Entry 6EIT (electron microscopy, 3.90 A resolution); this record covers chains 1 and 4 of the 4 polymer chains in the assembly.

== Chain 1 ==
Molecule: VP1
Source organism: Coxsackievirus A24
UniProt: G3C8J7 (G3C8J7_9ENTO); residue numbers follow UniProt; this construct covers 1-305
Sequence (305 residues; numbered 1 to 305; the number before each row is that of its first residue):
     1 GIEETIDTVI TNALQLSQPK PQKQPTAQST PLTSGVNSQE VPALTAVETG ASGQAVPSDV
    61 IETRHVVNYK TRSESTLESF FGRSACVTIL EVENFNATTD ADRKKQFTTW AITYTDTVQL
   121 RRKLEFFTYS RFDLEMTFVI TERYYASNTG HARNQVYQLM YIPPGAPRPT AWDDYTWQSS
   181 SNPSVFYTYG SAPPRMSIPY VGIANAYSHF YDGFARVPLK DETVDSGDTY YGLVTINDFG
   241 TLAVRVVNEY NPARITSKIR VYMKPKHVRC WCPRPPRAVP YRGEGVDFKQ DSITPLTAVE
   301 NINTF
Unresolved in the structure: 1-25
From the paper describing this entry:
  - mutagenesis - Y250F: decreased binding to Sia

== Chain 4 ==
Molecule: Intercellular adhesion molecule 1
Source organism: Homo sapiens
UniProt: P05362 (ICAM1_HUMAN); residues 1-85 here correspond to UniProt positions 28-112 (UniProt number = residue number + 27)
Sequence (85 residues; row label = number of the first residue in the row):
     1 QTSVSPSKVI LPRGGSVLVT CSTSCDQPKL LGIETPLPKK ELLLPGNNRK VYELSNVQED
    61 SQPMCYSNCP DGQSTAKTFL TVYWT
Disulfide bonds: Cys21-Cys65, Cys25-Cys69

== Interface between chain 1 and chain 4 ==
Residue-residue contacts (25; chain 1 residue first):
  Arg168(1) with Pro70(4); Asp71(4), salt bridge
  Arg216(1) with Leu30(4)
  Thr223(1) with Glu34(4); Thr35(4)
  Val224(1) with Ile33(4); Glu34(4); Tyr66(4), hydrogen bond (backbone-side chain)
  Asp225(1) with Ile33(4); Thr35(4); Lys39(4), salt bridge; Tyr66(4)
  Ser226(1) with Leu30(4); Tyr66(4)
  Asp228(1) with Leu31(4); Lys50(4), salt bridge; Tyr52(4)
  Thr229(1) with Leu30(4)
  Tyr230(1) with Gln27(4); Pro28(4); Asn47(4), hydrogen bond (side chain-backbone)
  Val234(1) with Gln27(4)
  Asp238(1) with Lys29(4), salt bridge
  Glu284(1) with Gln27(4); Asn47(4)
Also at the interface, not in a pair above, chain 1 (14 interface residues in all): Gly227, Thr235
Also at the interface, not in a pair above, chain 4 (16 interface residues in all): Gly32
Interface features reported in the paper:
  - specific contacts: Arg168(1)-Asp71(4) (salt bridge), Asp225(1)-Lys39(4) (salt bridge), Asp228(1)-Lys50(4) (salt bridge), Asp238(1)-Lys29(4)
  - interface residues, chain 1: Asp225(1), Asp228(1), Tyr230(1)
  - interface residues, chain 4: Lys39(4), Lys50(4)

== Overview ==
14 residues of chain 1 and 16 residues of chain 4 are in contact; the contacts include 2 hydrogen bonds and 4
salt bridges. Polar contacts include Arg168(1)-Asp71(4), Asp225(1)-Lys39(4) and Asp228(1)-Lys50(4). The paper
describes salt bridges between Arg168(1) and Asp71(4), Asp225(1) and Lys39(4) and Asp228(1) and Lys50(4); a
contact between Asp238(1) and Lys29(4). From the paper: Y250F of chain 1 reduces binding to Sia; interface
residues Asp225(1), Asp228(1) and Lys39(4) among others.
Chain 1 is VP1 (Coxsackievirus A24) and chain 4 is Intercellular adhesion molecule 1 (Homo sapiens); the
structure, Coxsackievirus A24v in complex with the D1-D2 fragment of ICAM-1, was determined by electron
microscopy.
